Entry 8TQ1 (electron microscopy, 3.30 A resolution); this record covers chains B and F of the 13 polymer chains in the assembly.

# Chain B (and F)
Name: Transmembrane protein gp41
Source organism: Human immunodeficiency virus 1
Notes: chain F of this document is another copy of the same molecule, construct and numbering; everything in this record applies to it too
UniProtKB: Q2N0S5 (Q2N0S5_9HIV1); residues 512-664 here correspond to UniProt positions 509-661 (UniProt number = residue number - 3)
Sequence (153 residues; each row starts with the number of its first residue):
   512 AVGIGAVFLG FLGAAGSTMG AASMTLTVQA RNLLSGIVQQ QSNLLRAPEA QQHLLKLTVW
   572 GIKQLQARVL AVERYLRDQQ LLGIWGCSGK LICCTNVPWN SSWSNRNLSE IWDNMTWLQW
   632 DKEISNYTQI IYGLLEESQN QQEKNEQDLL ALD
Not modelled in the structure: 512-519, 546-567 (chain F: 512-519, 546-569)
Disulfide bonds: Cys-598/Cys-604
Glycans and other covalent adducts: N-acetylglucosamine (NAG) linked to Asn-611, Asn-637
Sequence notes: conflict Pro-559 (Ile556 in Q2N0S5), Cys-605 (Thr602 in Q2N0S5)

# Chain B / chain F interface
Contacting residue pairs - 28 pairs, chain B then chain F:
  Thr-538(B) / Glu-647(F)  hydrogen bond
  Thr-538(B) / Asn-651(F)
  Ala-541(B) / Gln-591(F)  hydrogen bond (backbone-side chain)
  Arg-542(B) / Gln-591(F)
  Arg-542(B) / Ile-595(F)
  Arg-542(B) / Glu-647(F)  salt bridge
  Thr-569(B) / Val-570(F)
  Gly-572(B) / Ile-573(F)
  Ile-573(B) / Ile-573(F)
  Leu-576(B) / Ile-573(F)  hydrophobic
  Leu-576(B) / Leu-576(F)  hydrophobic
  Leu-576(B) / Val-580(F)  hydrophobic
  Arg-579(B) / Gln-577(F)
  Arg-579(B) / Val-580(F)
  Arg-579(B) / Glu-584(F)  salt bridge
  Val-580(B) / Val-580(F)  hydrophobic
  Val-583(B) / Val-583(F)  hydrophobic
  Val-583(B) / Leu-587(F)  hydrophobic
  Tyr-586(B) / Gln-591(F)
  Leu-587(B) / Leu-587(F)  hydrophobic
  Gly-600(B) / Gly-594(F)
  Gly-600(B) / Ser-599(F)
  Lys-601(B) / Glu-654(F)
  Lys-601(B) / Glu-657(F)  salt bridge
  Leu-602(B) / Glu-654(F)  hydrogen bond (backbone-side chain)
  Ile-603(B) / Glu-654(F)
  Ile-603(B) / Gln-658(F)
  Cys-605(B) / Leu-661(F)  hydrophobic
Interface residues without a listed pair, chain B (19 interface residues in all): Met-535, Leu-545
Interface residues without a listed pair, chain F (20 interface residues in all): Leu-581, Arg-588

# Summary
19 residues of chain B face 20 of chain F across their interface, with 3 hydrogen bonds and 3 salt bridges.
Among the polar pairs are Arg-542(B)/Glu-647(F), Arg-579(B)/Glu-584(F) and Lys-601(B)/Glu-657(F).
N-acetylglucosamine is covalently linked to Asn-611(B) and Asn-637(B).
Chain B and chain F are both Transmembrane protein gp41 (Human immunodeficiency virus 1); the structure, HIV-1
BG505 Env SOSIP in complex with bovine Fab Bess4 and non-human primate Fab RM20A3, was determined by electron
microscopy (same publication as 8V4I, 8VBJ, 8VBK, 8VBL, 8VBM, 8VBN and 4 further entries).
